PDB entry 8Q1B | electron microscopy, 3.40 A resolution | chains a and b of the 33 polymer chains in the assembly

# Chain a
Protein: Cytochrome c oxidase subunit 1
From: Schizosaccharomyces pombe
Notes: EC 7.1.1.9
UniProtKB: P07657 (COX1_SCHPO); the construct has insertions or renumbered stretches relative to UniProt, so the offset changes along the chain: 1-399 = UniProt 1-399; 401-538 = UniProt 400-537
Chain sequence (538 residues; row label = number of the first residue in the row):
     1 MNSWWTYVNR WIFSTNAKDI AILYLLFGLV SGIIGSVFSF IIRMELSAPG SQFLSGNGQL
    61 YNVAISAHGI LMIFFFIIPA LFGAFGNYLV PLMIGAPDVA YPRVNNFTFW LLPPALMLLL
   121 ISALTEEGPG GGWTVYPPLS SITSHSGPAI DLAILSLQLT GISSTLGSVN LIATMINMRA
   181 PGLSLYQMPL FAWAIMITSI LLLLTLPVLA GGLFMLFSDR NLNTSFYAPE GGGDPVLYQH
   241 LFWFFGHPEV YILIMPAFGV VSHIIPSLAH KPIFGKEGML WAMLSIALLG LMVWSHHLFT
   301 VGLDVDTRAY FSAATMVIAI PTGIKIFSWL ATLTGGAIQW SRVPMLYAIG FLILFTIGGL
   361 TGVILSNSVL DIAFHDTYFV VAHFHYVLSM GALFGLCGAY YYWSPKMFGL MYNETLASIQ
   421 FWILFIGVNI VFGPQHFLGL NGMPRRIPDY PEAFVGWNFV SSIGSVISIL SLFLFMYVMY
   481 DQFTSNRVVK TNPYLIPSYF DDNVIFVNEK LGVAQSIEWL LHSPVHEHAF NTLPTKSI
Not modelled in the structure: 1
Construct notes: insertion (400)
Bound ions: Ca2+: Glu45, Gly50; heme a Fe site 1: His68, His385; Cu ion: His247, His297; heme a Fe site 2 near His383 (its only coordinating residue here)
Small-molecule neighbours:
  - heme a (HEA), molecule 1: Leu25, Gly28, Leu29, Ser36, Ser39, Ile42, Arg43, Leu46, Tyr61, Ile65, His68, Gly69, Met72, Ile73, Phe76, Ile77, Gly132, Trp133, Tyr378, Phe384, His385, Leu388, Ser389, Leu393, Leu396, Leu424, Val428, Val431, Phe432, Gln435, Arg445, Arg446, Ile447, Ser468, Leu472, Phe475
  - heme a (HEA), molecule 2: Trp133, Thr134, Trp243, Val250, Tyr251, His296, His297, Thr315, Ile318, Ala319, Thr322, Gly323, Phe327, Phe355, Thr356, Gly359, Leu360, Gly362, Val363, Leu365, Ser366, Asp371, His375, Asp376, Val380, His383, Phe384, Val387, Leu388
UniProt features mapped onto this chain:
  - binding site (Ca(2+)): Glu45, Ala48, Gly50, Pro448
  - binding site (Fe(II)-heme a): His68, His385
  - binding site (Cu cation): His247, His296, His297
  - binding site (O2): Tyr251
  - binding site (Mg(2+)): His375, Asp376
  - binding site (heme a3): His383
  - cross-link: His247 to Tyr251 (1'-histidyl-3'-tyrosine (His-Tyr))

# Chain b
Protein: Cytochrome c oxidase subunit 2
From: Schizosaccharomyces pombe
Notes: EC 7.1.1.9
UniProtKB: P21534 (COX2_SCHPO); residues 1-248 here = UniProt positions 1-248
Chain sequence (248 residues; each row starts with the number of its first residue):
     1 MLFFNSILND APSSWALYFQ DGASPSYLGV THLNDYLMFY LTFIFIGVIY AICKAVIEYN
    61 YNSHPIAAKY TTHGSIVEFI WTLIPALILI LVALPSFKLL YLLDEVQKPS MTVKAIGRQW
   121 FWTYELNDFV TNENEPVSFD SYMVPEEDLE EGSLRQLEVD NRLVLPIDTR IRLILTSGDV
   181 IHSWAVPSLG IKCDCIPGRL NQVSLSIDRE GLFYGQCSEL CGVLHSSMPI VVQGVSLEDF
   241 LAWLEENS
Not modelled in the structure: 1-9, 248
Bound ions: dinuclear copper ion: His182, Glu219, His225; Mg2+ near Glu219 (its only coordinating residue here)
Small-molecule neighbours: heme a (HEA): Leu41, Ile44, Pro85, Ile88
UniProt features mapped onto this chain:
  - binding site (Cu cation): His182, Cys217, Glu219, Cys221, His225, Met228
  - binding site (Mg(2+)): Glu219

# Interface between chain a and chain b
Pairs across the interface (99):
  Pro49(a) with Arg155(b)
  Gly50(a) with Arg155(b)
  Gly58(a) with Val223(b)
  Gln59(a) with Val223(b)
  Asn62(a) with Gly222(b), hydrogen bond (side chain-backbone); Val223(b)
  Gly130(a) with Leu220(b)
  Pro138(a) with Val180(b); Ile181(b), hydrophobic
  Leu139(a) with Val180(b); Leu220(b), hydrophobic; Gly222(b)
  Asp234(a) with Arg199(b), salt bridge
  Pro235(a) with Ile196(b), hydrophobic
  Lys271(a) with Ala68(b)
  Pro272(a) with Lys69(b)
  Phe274(a) with His73(b); Gly74(b); Glu78(b); Trp81(b), hydrophobic
  Thr300(a) with Cys193(b); Asp194(b), hydrogen bond (backbone-backbone)
  Val301(a) with Cys193(b); Asp194(b); Asn201(b), hydrogen bond (backbone-side chain)
  Val305(a) with Asp104(b)
  Ala313(a) with Phe97(b), hydrophobic
  Met316(a) with Leu89(b); Ala93(b), hydrophobic
  Ile320(a) with Pro85(b), hydrophobic; Ala86(b)
  Ile324(a) with Trp81(b); Thr82(b)
  Phe327(a) with Trp81(b)
  Ser328(a) with Glu78(b); Trp81(b)
  Leu330(a) with Ala51(b), hydrophobic; Ile52(b), hydrophobic
  Thr334(a) with Tyr59(b)
  Gly335(a) with Tyr59(b); His64(b), hydrogen bond (backbone-side chain)
  Gly336(a) with Ala67(b)
  Ala337(a) with Tyr61(b), hydrophobic; His64(b); Ala67(b)
  Ile338(a) with Ala55(b); Val56(b), hydrophobic; Tyr59(b); Asn60(b); Tyr61(b), hydrogen bond (backbone-backbone)
  Trp340(a) with Asn60(b)
  Ile349(a) with Val56(b), hydrophobic
  Leu352(a) with Ile52(b), hydrophobic
  Ile353(a) with Ile49(b), hydrophobic; Ile52(b), hydrophobic
  Thr356(a) with Val48(b)
  Ile357(a) with Phe45(b), hydrophobic
  Leu360(a) with Leu41(b); Phe45(b), hydrophobic
  Val363(a) with Leu41(b), hydrophobic
  Ile364(a) with Leu37(b), hydrophobic; Met38(b), hydrophobic; Leu41(b), hydrophobic
  Ser368(a) with Leu100(b)
  Val369(a) with Val30(b); Leu33(b), hydrophobic; Ser96(b); Leu100(b), hydrophobic
  Leu370(a) with Leu33(b), hydrophobic
  Ile372(a) with Gly190(b); Lys192(b), hydrogen bond (backbone-side chain)
  Phe374(a) with Phe19(b), hydrophobic; Asn34(b)
  His375(a) with Glu219(b), salt bridge
  Asp376(a) with Ser218(b); Glu219(b), hydrogen bond (side chain-backbone)
  Phe437(a) with Leu17(b)
  Leu440(a) with Leu17(b); Phe19(b), hydrophobic
  Asn441(a) with Ser13(b); Ala16(b); Tyr18(b); Phe19(b); Gln20(b)
  Gly442(a) with Pro187(b)
  Pro444(a) with Cys217(b); Ser218(b)
  Arg446(a) with His225(b)
  Ile447(a) with Ser226(b)
  Tyr450(a) with Arg155(b), hydrogen bond (backbone-side chain)
  Pro451(a) with Arg155(b)
  Glu452(a) with Arg155(b), hydrogen bond (side chain-backbone)
  Ala453(a) with Pro12(b); Ser13(b)
  Phe454(a) with Pro12(b), hydrophobic
  Gly456(a) with Trp15(b)
  Trp457(a) with Ala16(b)
  Ile496(a) with Tyr61(b)
  Tyr499(a) with Ile66(b), hydrophobic
Also at the interface, not in a pair above, chain a (77 interface residues in all): Tyr136, Pro229, His270, Ile273, Gly275, Gly302, Asp306, Arg308, Ala309, Val317, Ile326, Ala331, Leu333, Asn367, Arg445, Pro448, Asp449
Also at the interface, not in a pair above, chain b (73 interface residues in all): Ser14, Thr71, Thr72, Val77, Leu99, Tyr101, Leu154, Gln156, Leu157, Pro197, Gln216, Cys221

# In short
The interface between chain a and chain b involves 77 residues on one side and 73 on the other; the contacts
include 9 hydrogen bonds and 2 salt bridges. Polar contacts include Asp234(a)-Arg199(b), His375(a)-Glu219(b)
and Asn62(a)-Gly222(b).
Chain a is Cytochrome c oxidase subunit 1 and chain b is Cytochrome c oxidase subunit 2, both from
Schizosaccharomyces pombe; the structure, III2-IV1 respiratory supercomplex from S. pombe, was determined by
electron microscopy.
